PDB entry 6WFK | X-ray diffraction, 1.87 A resolution | chain A

== Chain A ==
Protein: N-alpha-acetyltransferase 50
Source organism: Homo sapiens
Notes: EC 2.3.1.258, 2.3.1.-
UniProtKB: Q9GZZ1 (NAA50_HUMAN); residue numbers follow UniProt; this construct covers 1-169
Sequence (171 residues; row label = number of the first residue in the row; numbers below 1 keep their minus sign (Gly-1 is residue -1)):
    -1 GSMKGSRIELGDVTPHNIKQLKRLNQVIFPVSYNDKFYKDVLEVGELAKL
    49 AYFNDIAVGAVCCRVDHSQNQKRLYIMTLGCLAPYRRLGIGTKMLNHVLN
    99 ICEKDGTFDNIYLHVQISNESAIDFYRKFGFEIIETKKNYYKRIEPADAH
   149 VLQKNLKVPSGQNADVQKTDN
Not modelled in the structure: -1 to 1, 155-169
Construct notes: expression tag (-1 to 0)
Residues lining bound ligands:
  - coenzyme A (COA): Ile26, Phe27, Met75, Thr76, Leu77, Gly78, Cys79, Arg84, Arg85, Leu86, Gly87, Ile88, Gly89, Thr90, Leu111, His112, Val113, Asn117, Ser119, Ala120, Asp122, Phe123, Tyr124, Lys126
  - U2J ((4S)-1-methyl-N-{(3S,5S)-5-[4-(methylcarbamoyl)-1,3-thiazol-2-yl]-1-[4-(1H-tetrazol-5-yl)benzene-1-carbonyl]pyrrolidin-3-yl}-2,6-dioxohexahydropyrimidine-4-carboxamide): Phe27, Pro28, Val29, Tyr31, Phe35, Arg62, Tyr73, Met75, Thr76, His112, Val113, Gln114, Tyr138, Tyr139, Lys140, Arg141, Ile142
Curated features (UniProtKB/Swiss-Prot):
  - active site: Tyr73, His112
  - binding site (substrate): Tyr31, Met75, Tyr138 to Arg141
  - binding site (CoA): Asn117 to Lys126
  - modified residue: Thr12 (Phosphothreonine), Lys34 (N6-acetyllysine), Lys37 (N6-acetyllysine), Tyr110 (Phosphotyrosine), Lys140 (N6-acetyllysine)
From the paper describing this entry:
  - binding site for U2J: Val29, Tyr31, Met75, His112, Gln114, Tyr138, Tyr139, Lys140, Arg141
  - conformationally variable residues (order/disorder transition): Arg141

== Overview ==
Ligands of chain A: coenzyme A and compound U2J. Curated annotation (UniProt) lists active-site residues Tyr73
and His112, 6 substrate-binding residues and 10 CoA-binding residues. From the paper: a binding site for U2J
at Val29, Tyr31 and Met75 among others; conformational variability at Arg141.
Chain A is N-alpha-acetyltransferase 50 (Homo sapiens); the structure, Crystal structure of human Naa50 in
complex with CoA and an inhibitor (compound 4a) identified using ..., was determined by X-ray diffraction
together with 6WF3, 6WF5, 6WFG, 6WFN and 6WFO from the same study.
